PDB entry 5DO4 | X-ray diffraction, 1.86 A resolution | chains H and A of the 3 polymer chains in the assembly

== Chain H ==
Molecule: Thrombin heavy chain
Source organism: Homo sapiens
Notes: EC 3.4.21.5
UniProtKB: P00734 (THRB_HUMAN); residues 1-258 here correspond to UniProt positions 364-621 (UniProt number = residue number + 363)
Chain sequence (258 residues; row label = number of the first residue in the row):
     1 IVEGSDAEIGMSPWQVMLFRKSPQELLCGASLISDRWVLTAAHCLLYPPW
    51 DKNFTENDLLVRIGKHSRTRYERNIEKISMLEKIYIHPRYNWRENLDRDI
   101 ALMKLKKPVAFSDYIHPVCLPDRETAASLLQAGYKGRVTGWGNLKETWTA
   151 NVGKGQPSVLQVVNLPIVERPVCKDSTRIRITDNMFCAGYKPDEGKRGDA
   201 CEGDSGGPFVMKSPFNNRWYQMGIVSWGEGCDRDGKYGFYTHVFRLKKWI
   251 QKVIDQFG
Disordered / not traced: 148-149
Disulfides: Cys28-Cys44, Cys173-Cys187, Cys201-Cys231
Covalently attached groups: compound 0G6 linked to His43, Ser205; N-acetylglucosamine (NAG) linked to Asn53
Ion coordination: Ca2+: Arg233, Lys236
Small-molecule neighbours: 0G6 (D-phenylalanyl-N-[(2S,3S)-6-{[amino(iminio)methyl]amino}-1-chloro-2-hydroxyhexan-3-yl]-L-prolinamide): Cys28, Tyr47, Trp50, Glu94, Asn95, Leu96, Ile179, Asp199, Ala200, Cys201, Glu202, Gly203, Asp204, Val225, Ser226, Trp227, Gly228, Glu229, Gly230, Cys231, Gly238
UniProt features mapped onto this chain:
  - region: Ala188 to Val210 (High affinity receptor-binding region which is also known as the TP508 peptide)
  - active site (Charge relay system): His43, Asp99, Ser205
  - glycosylation: Asn53 (N-linked (GlcNAc...) (complex) asparagine)

== Chain A ==
Molecule: 25-nt RNA strand
Sequence (25 nucleotides; each row starts with the number of its first residue):
     1 GGGAAXAAAGXXGAAGXXXXXAXXX
Modified positions: CFZ (2'-deoxy-2'-fluorocytidine 5'-(dihydrogen phosphate)) at position 6, CFZ (2'-deoxy-2'-fluorocytidine 5'-(dihydrogen phosphate)) at position 11, UMS (2'-methylselenyl-2'-deoxyuridine-5'-phosphate) at position 12, UFT (2'-deoxy-2'-fluorouridine 5'-(dihydrogen phosphate)) at position 17, ADS (adenosine-5'-(dithio)phosphate) at position 18, CFZ (2'-deoxy-2'-fluorocytidine 5'-(dihydrogen phosphate)) at position 19, UFT (2'-deoxy-2'-fluorouridine 5'-(dihydrogen phosphate)) at position 20, UMS (2'-methylselenyl-2'-deoxyuridine-5'-phosphate) at position 21, CFZ (2'-deoxy-2'-fluorocytidine 5'-(dihydrogen phosphate)) at position 23, CFZ (2'-deoxy-2'-fluorocytidine 5'-(dihydrogen phosphate)) at position 24, CFZ (2'-deoxy-2'-fluorocytidine 5'-(dihydrogen phosphate)) at position 25
Ion coordination: Mg2+: A8, A9

== Chain H / chain A interface ==
Pairs across the interface (38):
  His87(H) with A7(A), salt bridge to the phosphate
  Pro88(H) with CFZ_6(A), base contact
  Arg89(H) with CFZ_6(A), base contact; A8(A), sugar contact
  Arg98(H) with A8(A), salt bridge to the phosphate; A9(A), salt bridge to the phosphate
  Arg123(H) with UFT_17(A), phosphate contact; ADS_18(A), base contact
  Ala127(H) with UFT_17(A), phosphate contact
  Gln131(H) with A14(A), sugar contact; G16(A), hydrogen bond to the phosphate
  Ala132(H) with A14(A), base contact
  Glu169(H) with A14(A), sugar contact; A15(A), phosphate contact
  Arg170(H) with G13(A), base contact; A15(A), hydrogen bond to the phosphate
  Pro171(H) with G13(A), sugar contact; A15(A), phosphate contact
  Lys174(H) with UMS_12(A), base contact; G13(A), hydrogen bond to the base
  Asp183(H) with G10(A), base contact; CFZ_11(A), base contact; UMS_12(A), base contact; A15(A), hydrogen bond to the base
  Asn184(H) with A7(A), hydrogen bond to the sugar; A8(A), hydrogen bond to the phosphate
  His242(H) with A15(A), base contact
  Phe244(H) with ADS_18(A), base contact
  Arg245(H) with A7(A), hydrogen bond to the base; A15(A), hydrogen bond to the base; G16(A), hydrogen bond to the base
  Leu246(H) with A7(A), phosphate contact
  Lys248(H) with A5(A), salt bridge to the phosphate; CFZ_6(A), phosphate contact; A7(A), phosphate contact
  Trp249(H) with CFZ_6(A), base contact; A7(A), hydrogen bond to the phosphate
  Lys252(H) with CFZ_6(A), base contact
Interface residues without a listed pair, chain H (22 interface residues in all): Lys247

== In short ==
Chain H and chain A form an interface of 22 and 14 residues respectively; the contacts include 10 hydrogen
bonds and 4 salt bridges. Polar pairs include Lys174(H)-G13(A), Asp183(H)-A15(A) and Arg245(H)-A7(A). Compound
0G6 is covalently linked to Ser205(H). Covalently linked N-acetylglucosamine: at Asn53(H).
Here chain H is Thrombin heavy chain (Homo sapiens) and chain A is a 25-nt RNA strand. Entry 5DO4
(Thrombin-RNA aptamer complex) was determined by X-ray diffraction.
